Entry 5LW1 (X-ray diffraction, 3.20 A resolution); this record covers chains A and B of the 3 polymer chains in the assembly.

[Chain A]
Protein: Dd_232_11_d12
Source organism: synthetic construct
Amino-acid sequence (326 residues; row label = number of the first residue in the row):
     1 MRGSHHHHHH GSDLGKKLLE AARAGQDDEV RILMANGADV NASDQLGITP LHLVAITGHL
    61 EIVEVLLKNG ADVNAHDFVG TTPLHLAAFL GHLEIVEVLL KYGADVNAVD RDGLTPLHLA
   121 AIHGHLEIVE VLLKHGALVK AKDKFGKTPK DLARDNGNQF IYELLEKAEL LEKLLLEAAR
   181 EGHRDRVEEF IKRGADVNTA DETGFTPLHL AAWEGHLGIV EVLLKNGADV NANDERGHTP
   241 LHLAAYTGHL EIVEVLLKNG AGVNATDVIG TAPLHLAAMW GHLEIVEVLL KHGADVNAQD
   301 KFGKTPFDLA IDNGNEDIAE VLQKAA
Not modelled in the structure: 1-5, 326

[Chain B]
Protein: Mitogen-activated protein kinase 8
Source organism: Homo sapiens
Notes: EC 2.7.11.24
UniProtKB: P45983 (MK08_HUMAN), isoform P45983-2; residues 2-363 here = UniProt positions 2-363
Amino-acid sequence (373 residues; each row starts with the number of its first residue; numbers below 1 keep their minus sign (Met-9 is residue -9)):
    -9 MRGSHHHHHH GSRSKRDNNF YSVEIGDSTF TVLKRYQNLK PIGSGAQGIV CAAYDAILER
    51 NVAIKKLSRP FQNQTHAKRA YRELVLMKCV NHKNIIGLLN VFTPQKSLEE FQDVYIVMEL
   111 MDANLCQVIQ MELDHERMSY LLYQMLCGIK HLHSAGIIHR DLKPSNIVVK SDCTLKILDF
   171 GLARTAGTSF MMTPYVVTRY YRAPEVILGM GYKENVDLWS VGCIMGEMVC HKILFPGRDY
   231 IDQWNKVIEQ LGTPCPEFMK KLQPTVRTYV ENRPKYAGYS FEKLFPDVLF PADSEHNKLK
   291 ASQARDLLSK MLVIDASKRI SVDEALQHPY INVWYDPSEA EAPPPKIPDK QLDEREHTIE
   351 EWKELIYKEV MDL
Not modelled in the structure: -9 to 7, 363
Construct notes: initiating methionine (-9); expression tag (-8 to 1)
UniProt features mapped onto this chain:
  - motif: Thr183 to Tyr185 (TXY)
  - active site: Asp151 (Proton acceptor)
  - binding site (ATP): Ile32 to Val40, Lys55
  - modified residue: Cys116 (S-nitrosocysteine), Thr183 (Phosphothreonine), Tyr185 (Phosphotyrosine)
  - natural variant: Gly171 (G171S: In a renal clear cell carcinoma sample), Gly177 (G177R: In a glioblastoma multiforme sample)
  - mutagenesis: Lys55 (K55D: Abolished protein kinase activity), Thr183 (T183A: Phosphorylation blocked), Tyr185 (Y185F: Phosphorylation blocked)
Ligand contacts: adenosine (ADN): Ile32, Gly33, Ser34, Gly35, Val40, Ala53, Ile86, Met108, Glu109, Leu110, Met111, Asn114, Ser155, Val158, Leu168
From the paper describing this entry:
  - conformationally variable residues (domain motion, loop rearrangement, order/disorder transition): Asp17, Gly33 to Gly38, Arg174 to Thr178, Phe180 to Val187, Pro281 to Leu289
  - specificity-determining residues: Gly177, Tyr230, Thr258
  - post-translational modification sites: Thr183, Tyr185 (citing earlier work)

[Interface between chain A and chain B]
Pairs across the interface (36):
  Arg23(A) - Asn262(B)  hydrogen bond
  Ile48(A) - Thr258(B)
  Ile48(A) - Asn262(B)
  Leu53(A) - Asn262(B)
  Ile56(A) - Tyr259(B)  hydrophobic
  Asp77(A) - Thr258(B)  hydrogen bond
  Phe78(A) - Arg257(B)
  Val79(A) - Pro254(B)
  Val79(A) - Thr258(B)
  Thr81(A) - Pro254(B)  hydrogen bond (side chain-backbone)
  Thr81(A) - Thr255(B)
  Thr81(A) - Thr258(B)  hydrogen bond
  His85(A) - Thr255(B)
  Leu86(A) - Thr255(B)
  Leu86(A) - Thr258(B)
  Phe89(A) - Ile231(B)  hydrophobic
  Phe89(A) - Thr255(B)
  Phe89(A) - Val256(B)  hydrophobic
  Phe89(A) - Tyr259(B)  hydrophobic
  Leu90(A) - Ile231(B)  hydrophobic
  Leu90(A) - Tyr259(B)  hydrophobic
  Asp110(A) - Pro254(B)
  Asp110(A) - Thr255(B)
  Arg111(A) - Pro254(B)
  Asp112(A) - Gln253(B)
  Asp112(A) - Pro254(B)
  Leu114(A) - Gln253(B)
  Leu119(A) - Thr255(B)
  Arg154(A) - Thr175(B)
  Arg154(A) - Glu346(B)
  Asp155(A) - Arg174(B)
  Asp155(A) - Thr175(B)
  Asn156(A) - Thr175(B)
  Asn156(A) - Gly177(B)
  Gly157(A) - Thr175(B)
  Gln159(A) - Gln64(B)
Also at the interface, not in a pair above, chain A (24 interface residues in all): Leu46, Glu163
Also at the interface, not in a pair above, chain B (17 interface residues in all): Glu261, Arg263, Lys265
Interface features reported in the paper:
  - interface residues, chain A: Leu46(A), Asp77(A), Phe78(A), Val79(A), Thr81(A), Leu86(A), Phe89(A), Leu90(A), Leu114(A), Leu119(A), Arg154(A)
  - interface residues, chain B: Thr175(B), Gln253(B), Thr255(B), Thr258(B)

[In short]
24 residues of chain A and 17 residues of chain B are in contact, with 4 hydrogen bonds. Among the polar pairs
are Arg23(A)-Asn262(B), Asp77(A)-Thr258(B) and Thr81(A)-Pro254(B). Bound to chain B: adenosine. The paper
reports interface residues Leu46(A), Asp77(A) and Thr175(B) among others; specificity determinants Gly177(B),
Tyr230(B) and Thr258(B).
Chain A is Dd_232_11_d12 (synthetic construct) and chain B is Mitogen-activated protein kinase 8 (Homo
sapiens); the structure, Crystal structure of DARPin-DARPin rigid fusion, variant DD_232_11_D12 in complex
JNK1a1 and JIP1 peptide, was determined by X-ray diffraction.
